4LFA - chains A and D of the 21 polymer chains in the assembly; structure by X-ray diffraction, 3.65 A resolution.

Chain A:
Molecule: 16S rRNA
From: Thermus thermophilus
Sequence (1522 nucleotides; row label = number of the first residue in the row; note: 42 numbers in that range are skipped by the numbering (no residue carries them; nothing is unmodelled there); a row labelled like 190A-190L holds insertion residues (190A, then the next letters in order); numbering starts at 0):
     0 UUUGUUGGAGAGUUUGAUCCUGGCUCAGGGUGAACGCUGGCGGCGUGCCU
    50 AAGACAUGCAAGUCGUGCGGG
    73 CCGCGGGGUUUU
    88 ACUCCG
    95 UGGUC
   101 AGCGGCGGACGGGUGAGUAACGCGUGGGU
  129A G
   130 ACCUACCCGGAAGAGGGGGACAACCCGGGGAAACUCGGGCUAAUCCCCCA
   180 UGUGGACCCGC
190A-190L CCCUUGGGGUGU
   191 GUCCAAAGGGCUUU
   216 GCCCGCUUCCGGAUGGGCCCGCGUCCCAUCAGCUAGUUGGUGGGGUAAUG
   266 GCCCACCAAGGCGACGACGGGUAGCCGGUCUGAGAGGAUGGCCGGCCACA
   316 GGGGCACUGAGACACGGGCCCCACUCCUACGGGAGGCAGCAGUUAGGAAU
   366 CUUCCGCAAUGGGCGCAAGCCUGACGGAGCGACGCCGCUUGGAGGAAGAA
   416 GCCCUUCGGGGUGUAAACUCCUGAA
   442 CCCGGGACGAAACCCCCGACGA
   474 GGGGACUGACGGUACCGGG
   494 GUAAUAGCGCCGGCCAACUCCGUGCCAGCAGCCGCGGUAAUACGGAGGGC
   544 GCGAGCGUUACCCGGAUUCACUGGGCGUAAAGGGCGUGUAGGCGGCCUGG
   594 GGCGUCCCAUGUGAAAGACCACGGCUCAACCGUGGGGGAGCGUGGGAUAC
   644 GCUCAGGCUAGACGGUGGGAGAGGGUGGUGGAAUUCCCGGAGUAGCGGUG
   694 AAAUGCGCAGAUACCGGGAGGAACGCCGAUGGCGAAGGCAGCCACCUGGU
   744 CCACCCGUGACGCUGAGGCGCGAAAGCGUGGGGAGCAAACCGGAUUAGAU
   794 ACCCGGGUAGUCCACGCCCUAAACGAUGCGCGCUAGGUCUCUGGGUCU
   848 CCUGGGGGCCGAAGCUAACGCGUUAAGCGCGCCGCCUGGGGAGUACGGCC
   898 GCAAGGCUGAAACUCAAAGGAAUUGACGGGGGCCCGCACAAGCGGUGGAG
   948 CAUGUGGUUUAAUUCGAAGXAACGCGAAGAACCUUACCAGGCCUUGACAU
   998 GCUAGG
 1003A G
  1004 AACCCGGGUGAAAGCCUGGGGUGCCCC
1030A-1030D GCGA
  1031 GGGGAGCCCUAGCACAGGUGCUGCAUGGCCGUCGUCAGCUCGUGCCGUGA
  1081 GGUGUUGGGUUAAGUCCCGCAACGAGCGCAACCCCCGCCGUUAGUUGCCA
  1131 GCGGUUCGGCCGGGCACUCUAACGGGACUGCCCGCGAAA
  1171 GCGGGAGGAAGGAGGGGACGACGUCUGGUCAGCAUGGCCCUUACGGCCUG
  1221 GGCGACACACGUGCUACAAUGCCCACUACAAAGCGAUGCCACCCGGCAAC
  1271 GGGGAGCUAAUCGCAAAAAGGUGGGCCCAGUUCGGAUUGGGGUCUGCAAC
  1321 CCGACCCCAUGAAGCCGGAAUCGCUAGUAAUCGCGGAUCAG
 1361A C
  1362 CAUGCCGCGGUGAAUACGUUCCCGGGCCUUGUACACACXGCCXGUXACGC
  1412 CAUGGGAGCGGGCUCUACCCGAAGUCGCCGGG
  1446 AGCCUACGGG
  1459 CAGGCGCCGAGGGUAGGGCCCGUGACUGGGGCGAAGUCGUAACAAGGUAG
  1509 CUGUACCGGAAGGUGCGGCUGGAUCCACUCCUUUCU
Disordered / not traced: 0-4, 1534-1538
Construct notes: conflict C1534 (A2157 in M26923.1), A1535 (C2158 in M26923.1)
Modified residues: PSU (pseudouridine-5'-monophosphate) at position 516, 7MG (7N-methyl-8-hydroguanosine-5'-monophosphate) at position 527, M2G (N2-dimethylguanosine-5'-monophosphate) at position 966, 5MC (5-methylcytidine-5'-monophosphate) at position 967, 2MG (2N-methylguanosine-5'-monophosphate) at position 1207, 5MC (5-methylcytidine-5'-monophosphate) at position 1400, 4OC (4n,o2'-methylcytidine-5'-monophosphate) at position 1402, 5MC (5-methylcytidine-5'-monophosphate) at position 1404, 5MC (5-methylcytidine-5'-monophosphate) at position 1407, UR3 (3-methyluridine-5'-monophoshate) at position 1498, MA6 (6N-dimethyladenosine-5'-monophoshate) at position 1518, MA6 (6N-dimethyladenosine-5'-monophoshate) at position 1519, PSU (pseudouridine-5'-monophosphate) at position 1540, PSU (pseudouridine-5'-monophosphate) at position 1541
Metal / ion sites: Mg2+ site 1: U12, G22; Mg2+ site 2 near G21 (its only coordinating residue here); Mg2+ site 3: C48, G115; Mg2+ site 4 near G107 (its only coordinating residue here); Mg2+ site 5: G115, A116, G117; Mg2+ site 6: A116, G117, G289; Mg2+ site 7: C121, G124, U125, G236; Mg2+ site 8 near C175 (its only coordinating residue here); Mg2+ site 9 near A195 (its only coordinating residue here); Mg2+ site 10 near G199 (its only coordinating residue here); Mg2+ site 11: G236, C237 (shared with 1 residue of chain Q); Mg2+ site 12 near U264 (its only coordinating residue here); 56 more Mg2+ sites not listed; 4 more K+ sites not listed
Ligand contacts: hygromycin b (HYG): C1403, 5MC_1404, G1405, U1406, G1494, U1495, C1496, G1497, UR3_1498, C1543, U1544

Chain D:
Protein: ribosomal protein S4
From: Thermus thermophilus
UniProtKB: P80373 (RS4_THET8); residue numbers follow UniProt; this construct covers 1-209
Sequence (209 residues; numbered 1 to 209; the number before each row is that of its first residue):
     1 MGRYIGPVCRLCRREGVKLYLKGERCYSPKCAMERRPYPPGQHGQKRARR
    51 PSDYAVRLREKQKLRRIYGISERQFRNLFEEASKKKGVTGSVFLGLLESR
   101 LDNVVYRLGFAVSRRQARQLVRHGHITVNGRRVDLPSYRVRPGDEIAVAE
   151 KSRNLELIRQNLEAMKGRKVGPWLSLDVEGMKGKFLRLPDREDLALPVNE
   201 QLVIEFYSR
Disordered / not traced: 1
Metal / ion sites: Zn2+: Cys9, Cys12, Cys26, Cys31; Mg2+: Gly87, Thr89

How chain A and chain D interact:
Contacting residue pairs - 119 pairs, chain A then chain D:
  A8(A) - Glu205(D)  hydrogen bond to the base
  A8(A) - Ser208(D)  hydrogen bond to the base
  A8(A) - Arg209(D)  base contact
  G28(A) - Arg76(D)  salt bridge to the phosphate
  C400(A) - Arg73(D)  salt bridge to the phosphate
  C401(A) - Arg73(D)  salt bridge to the phosphate
  C401(A) - Asn77(D)  hydrogen bond to the phosphate
  G402(A) - Gln74(D)  phosphate contact
  G402(A) - Leu135(D)  sugar contact
  G402(A) - Ser137(D)  hydrogen bond to the phosphate
  C403(A) - Gln74(D)  hydrogen bond to the phosphate
  C403(A) - Arg122(D)  hydrogen bond to the sugar
  C403(A) - Pro136(D)  phosphate contact
  C403(A) - Ser137(D)  hydrogen bond to the phosphate
  U404(A) - Arg3(D)  phosphate contact
  U404(A) - Arg118(D)  salt bridge to the phosphate
  U404(A) - Arg122(D)  phosphate contact
  U405(A) - Gly2(D)  hydrogen bond to the base
  U405(A) - Arg3(D)  salt bridge to the phosphate
  G406(A) - Arg3(D)  phosphate contact
  G406(A) - Ile5(D)  phosphate contact
  G406(A) - Gln119(D)  hydrogen bond to the base
  G407(A) - Arg3(D)  salt bridge to the phosphate
  G407(A) - Ile5(D)  phosphate contact
  G407(A) - Arg115(D)  salt bridge to the phosphate
  G407(A) - Gln116(D)  sugar contact
  G407(A) - Gln119(D)  sugar contact
  A408(A) - Leu21(D)  phosphate contact
  A408(A) - Lys22(D)  phosphate contact
  A408(A) - Glu24(D)  sugar contact
  A408(A) - Ser113(D)  hydrogen bond to the phosphate
  A408(A) - Arg115(D)  phosphate contact
  A408(A) - Gln116(D)  sugar contact
  G409(A) - Lys22(D)  salt bridge to the phosphate
  G409(A) - Glu24(D)  phosphate contact
  G409(A) - Arg25(D)  phosphate contact
  G410(A) - Lys22(D)  base contact
  G410(A) - Arg25(D)  salt bridge to the phosphate
  A411(A) - Arg25(D)  salt bridge to the phosphate
  A411(A) - Lys30(D)  salt bridge to the phosphate
  A412(A) - Lys30(D)  salt bridge to the phosphate
  A412(A) - Arg35(D)  salt bridge to the phosphate
  G413(A) - Arg35(D)  base contact
  G413(A) - Arg36(D)  base contact
  C419(A) - Gln42(D)  sugar contact
  G425(A) - Tyr38(D)  phosphate contact
  G425(A) - Gln42(D)  base contact
  G425(A) - Gln45(D)  hydrogen bond to the phosphate
  G426(A) - Arg36(D)  salt bridge to the phosphate
  G426(A) - Tyr38(D)  hydrogen bond to the phosphate
  G426(A) - Gly41(D)  phosphate contact
  G426(A) - Gln42(D)  sugar contact
  G426(A) - Gln45(D)  phosphate contact
  U427(A) - Arg13(D)  salt bridge to the phosphate
  U427(A) - Arg36(D)  salt bridge to the phosphate
  U427(A) - Pro40(D)  phosphate contact
  U427(A) - Gly41(D)  hydrogen bond to the phosphate
  G428(A) - Pro7(D)  phosphate contact
  G428(A) - Arg10(D)  salt bridge to the phosphate
  G428(A) - Arg13(D)  phosphate contact
  G428(A) - Arg36(D)  sugar contact
  U429(A) - Arg13(D)  salt bridge to the phosphate
  U429(A) - Lys22(D)  hydrogen bond to the sugar
  U429(A) - Arg25(D)  hydrogen bond to the sugar
  U429(A) - Arg36(D)  salt bridge to the phosphate
  A430(A) - Pro7(D)  phosphate contact
  A430(A) - Val8(D)  hydrogen bond to the phosphate
  A430(A) - Cys9(D)  hydrogen bond to the phosphate
  A430(A) - Arg10(D)  phosphate contact
  C436(A) - Leu155(D)  phosphate contact
  C436(A) - Glu156(D)  sugar contact
  C436(A) - Leu157(D)  sugar contact
  U437(A) - Gln119(D)  hydrogen bond to the base
  U437(A) - His123(D)  hydrogen bond to the sugar
  U437(A) - His125(D)  hydrogen bond to the sugar
  U437(A) - Leu155(D)  phosphate contact
  G438(A) - His123(D)  sugar contact
  G438(A) - His125(D)  phosphate contact
  A439(A) - His123(D)  phosphate contact
  C489(A) - Arg132(D)  salt bridge to the phosphate
  G490(A) - Arg132(D)  salt bridge to the phosphate
  A496(A) - Gln119(D)  base contact
  C508(A) - Tyr54(D)  sugar contact
  C508(A) - Arg209(D)  salt bridge to the phosphate
  A509(A) - Ser52(D)  hydrogen bond to the phosphate
  A509(A) - Tyr54(D)  sugar contact
  A509(A) - Leu58(D)  sugar contact
  C511(A) - His43(D)  hydrogen bond to the base
  C511(A) - Arg49(D)  salt bridge to the phosphate
  U512(A) - His43(D)  sugar contact
  U512(A) - Lys46(D)  salt bridge to the phosphate
  G540(A) - Gln42(D)  base contact
  G541(A) - Gly41(D)  phosphate contact
  G541(A) - Gln42(D)  hydrogen bond to the sugar
  G542(A) - Arg10(D)  salt bridge to the phosphate
  G542(A) - Arg14(D)  hydrogen bond to the phosphate
  G542(A) - Gly41(D)  sugar contact
  C543(A) - Arg10(D)  salt bridge to the phosphate
  C543(A) - Arg14(D)  salt bridge to the phosphate
  C543(A) - Arg59(D)  phosphate contact
  G544(A) - Arg59(D)  salt bridge to the phosphate
  G544(A) - Gln62(D)  hydrogen bond to the phosphate
  G544(A) - Arg66(D)  salt bridge to the phosphate
  C545(A) - Lys61(D)  salt bridge to the phosphate
  C545(A) - Gln62(D)  hydrogen bond to the phosphate
  C545(A) - Arg65(D)  salt bridge to the phosphate
  C545(A) - Glu72(D)  phosphate contact
  G546(A) - Glu72(D)  hydrogen bond to the phosphate
  G546(A) - Arg73(D)  hydrogen bond to the phosphate
  A547(A) - Gly2(D)  phosphate contact
  C613(A) - Lys84(D)  phosphate contact
  C613(A) - Lys86(D)  salt bridge to the phosphate
  G616(A) - Arg141(D)  salt bridge to the phosphate
  U619(A) - Arg131(D)  hydrogen bond to the sugar
  U619(A) - Val133(D)  base contact
  U619(A) - Asp134(D)  hydrogen bond to the base
  U619(A) - Leu135(D)  base contact
  C620(A) - Leu135(D)  base contact
  C620(A) - Tyr138(D)  sugar contact
Also at the interface, not in a pair above, chain A (51 interface residues in all): A26, C418, G491, A499, C615
Also at the interface, not in a pair above, chain D (69 interface residues in all): Tyr4, Ala32, Ala55, Ser71, Val112, Arg139, Lys151

Overview:
51 residues of chain A face 69 of chain D across their interface; the contacts include 30 hydrogen bonds and
33 salt bridges. Among the polar pairs are A8(A)-Glu205(D), A8(A)-Ser208(D) and U405(A)-Gly2(D). Bound to
chain A: hygromycin b.
Here chain A is 16S rRNA and chain D is ribosomal protein S4, both from Thermus thermophilus. Entry 4LFA
(Crystal Structure of 30S ribosomal subunit from Thermus thermophilus) was determined by X-ray diffraction.
